Entry 5DRP (X-ray diffraction, 1.89 A resolution); this record covers chain A.

== Chain A ==
Protein: UDP-3-O-[3-hydroxymyristoyl] N-acetylglucosamine deacetylase
Source organism: Aquifex aeolicus (strain VF5)
Notes: EC 3.5.1.-
UniProtKB: O67648 (LPXC_AQUAE); residues 1-274 here = UniProt positions 1-274
Amino-acid sequence (274 residues; row label = number of the first residue in the row):
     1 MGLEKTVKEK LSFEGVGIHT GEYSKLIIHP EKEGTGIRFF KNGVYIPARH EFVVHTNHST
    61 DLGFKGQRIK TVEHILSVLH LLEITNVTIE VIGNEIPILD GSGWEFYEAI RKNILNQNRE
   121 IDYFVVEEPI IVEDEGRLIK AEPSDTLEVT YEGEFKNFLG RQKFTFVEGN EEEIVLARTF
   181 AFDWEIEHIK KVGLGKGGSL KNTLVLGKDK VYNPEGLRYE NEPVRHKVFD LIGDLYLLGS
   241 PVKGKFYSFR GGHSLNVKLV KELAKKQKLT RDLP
Unresolved in the structure: 1, 269-274
Sequence notes: engineered mutation A181 (Cys in O67648)
Metal / ion sites: Zn2+: H74, H226, D230 (together with 5EP)
Residues lining bound ligands: 5EP (N~2~-{4-[4-(4-aminophenyl)buta-1,3-diyn-1-yl]benzoyl}-N-hydroxy-L-isoleucinamide): I18, H19, H58, E73, H74, T179, F180, A181, I189, K190, G195, G198, S199, L200, T203, V205, H226, K227, D230, H253
UniProt features mapped onto this chain:
  - active site: H253 (Proton donor)
  - binding site (Zn(2+)): H74, H226, D230
  - mutagenesis: H19 (H19A: 20-fold decrease in activity. 2-fold decrease in zinc content; H19Q: 2-fold decrease in activity; H19Y: 22-fold decrease in activity), E73 (E73A: 10-fold decrease in activity. 3.6-fold decrease in zinc content; E73Q: Loss of activity), H74 (H74A: Almost loss of activity. 10-fold decrease in zinc content; H74Q: Almost loss of activity), E95 (E95A/N/S: Almost no change in activity), D100 (D100A/N/S: Almost no change in activity), E222 (E222A: 20-fold decrease in activity; E222N: Loss of activity; E222S: 15-fold decrease in activity), H226 (H226A: 720-fold decrease in activity. 16.6-fold decrease in zinc content), D234 (D234A: Almost loss of activity. 1.5-fold decrease in zinc content; D234N: 29-fold decrease in activity; D234S: Loss of activity), H253 (H253A: Loss of activity. 4.3-fold decrease in zinc content; H253Q: Loss of activity)
Reported in the primary citation:
  - catalytic residues: K227, H253 (citing earlier work)
  - binding site for 5EP: H253

== In short ==
Ligands of chain A: compound 5EP. The Zn2+ site is built by H74, H226 and D230. From UniProt: active-site
residue H253, 3 Zn2+-binding residues and 9 mutagenesis sites. From the paper: catalytic residues K227 and
H253; a binding site for 5EP at H253.
Chain A is UDP-3-O-[3-hydroxymyristoyl] N-acetylglucosamine deacetylase (Aquifex aeolicus (strain VF5)); the
structure, Structure of the AaLpxC/LPC-023 Complex, was determined by X-ray diffraction (same publication as
5DRO, 5DRQ and 5DRR).
